PDB entry 6VF7 | X-ray diffraction, 1.87 A resolution | chains A and P of the 4 polymer chains in the assembly

[Chain A]
Protein: DNA-directed DNA/RNA polymerase mu
Organism: Homo sapiens
Notes: EC 2.7.7.7
Reference sequence: Q9NP87 (DPOLM_HUMAN); numbering as in UniProt; present here: 132-397, 410-494
Chain sequence (356 residues; row label = number of the first residue in the row; note: 12 numbers in that range are skipped by the numbering (no residue carries them; nothing is unmodelled there)):
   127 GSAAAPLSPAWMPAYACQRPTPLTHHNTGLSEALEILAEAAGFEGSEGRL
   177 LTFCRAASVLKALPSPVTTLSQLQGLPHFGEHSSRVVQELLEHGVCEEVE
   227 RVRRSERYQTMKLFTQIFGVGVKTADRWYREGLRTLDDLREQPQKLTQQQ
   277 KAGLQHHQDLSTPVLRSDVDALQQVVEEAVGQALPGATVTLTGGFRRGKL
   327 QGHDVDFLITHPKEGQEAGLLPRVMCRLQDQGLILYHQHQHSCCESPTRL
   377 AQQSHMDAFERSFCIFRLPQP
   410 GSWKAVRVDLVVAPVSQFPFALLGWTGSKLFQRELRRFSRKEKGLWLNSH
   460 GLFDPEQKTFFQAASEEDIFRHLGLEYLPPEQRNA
Unresolved in the structure: 127-136, 365-384
Differences from the reference sequence: expression tag (127-131); conflict Gly-410 (Pro in Q9NP87)
Covalent attachments: 2,3-dihydroxy-1,4-dithiobutane (DTT) linked to Cys-180
Metal / ion sites: Mn2+ site 1: His-208 (shared with 1 residue of chain D); Mn2+ site 2 near His-219 (its only coordinating residue here); Na+: Thr-241, Ile-243, Val-246 (shared with DT3(P) of chain P); Mn2+ site 3: His-329 (together with 8-oxo-2'-deoxyguanosine-5'-triphosphate); Mn2+ site 4: Asp-330, Asp-332, Asp-418 (together with 8-oxo-2'-deoxyguanosine-5'-triphosphate) (shared with DA4(P) of chain P); Mn2+ site 5: Asp-330, Asp-332 (together with 8-oxo-2'-deoxyguanosine-5'-triphosphate); Mn2+ site 6: Glu-386, His-459
Small-molecule neighbours: 8-oxo-2'-deoxyguanosine-5'-triphosphate (8DG): Gly-319, Gly-320, Arg-323, Lys-325, Gln-327, Gly-328, His-329, Asp-330, Asp-332, Gly-433, Trp-434, Thr-435, Gly-436, Ser-437, Lys-438, Gln-441, Arg-445
UniProt features mapped onto this chain:
  - region: Arg-323 to Asp-332 (Involved in ssDNA binding)
  - binding site (Mg(2+)): Asp-330, Asp-332, Asp-418
  - site: Gly-433 (Responsible for the low discrimination between dNTP and rNTP)
From the paper describing this entry:
  - Mn2+ coordination: His-329
  - conformationally variable residues (side-chain flip): His-329

[Chain P]
Molecule: 4-nt DNA strand
Sequence (4 nucleotides; row label = number of the first residue in the row):
     1 CGTA
Metal / ion sites: Na+: DT3 (shared with Thr-241(A), Ile-243(A), Val-246(A) of chain A); Mn2+: DA4 (together with 8-oxo-2'-deoxyguanosine-5'-triphosphate) (shared with Asp-330(A), Asp-332(A), Asp-418(A) of chain A)

[Chain A / chain P interface]
Residue-residue contacts (19; chain A residue first):
  Ile-243(A) / DT3(P)  phosphate contact
  Phe-244(A) / DT3(P)  phosphate contact
  Gly-245(A) / DG2(P)  phosphate contact
  Gly-245(A) / DT3(P)  hydrogen bond to the phosphate
  Val-246(A) / DG2(P)  hydrogen bond to the phosphate
  Val-246(A) / DT3(P)  hydrogen bond to the phosphate
  Gly-247(A) / DG2(P)  hydrogen bond to the phosphate
  Gly-247(A) / DT3(P)  phosphate contact
  Lys-249(A) / DG2(P)  phosphate contact
  Thr-250(A) / DC1(P)  hydrogen bond to the phosphate
  Thr-250(A) / DG2(P)  hydrogen bond to the phosphate
  Gln-275(A) / DG2(P)  sugar contact
  Asp-332(A) / DA4(P)  phosphate contact
  Phe-389(A) / DT3(P)  sugar contact
  Phe-389(A) / DA4(P)  sugar contact
  Arg-416(A) / DT3(P)  phosphate contact
  Arg-416(A) / DA4(P)  salt bridge to the phosphate
  Asp-418(A) / DA4(P)  sugar contact
  Trp-434(A) / DA4(P)  phosphate contact
Other interface residues (no listed pair), chain A (15 interface residues in all): Val-248, Arg-387

[In short]
The interface between chain A and chain P involves 15 residues on one side and 4 on the other; the contacts
include 6 hydrogen bonds and 1 salt bridge. Polar pairs include Gly-245(A)/DT3(P), Val-246(A)/DG2(P) and
Val-246(A)/DT3(P). Chain A binds 8-oxo-2'-deoxyguanosine-5'-triphosphate. The paper reports Mn2+ coordination
by His-329(A); conformational variability at His-329(A).
Here chain A is DNA-directed DNA/RNA polymerase mu (Homo sapiens) and chain P is a 4-nt DNA strand. Entry 6VF7
(DNA Polymerase Mu, 8-oxodGTP:At Ground State Ternary Complex, 50 mM Mn2+ (15 min)) was determined by X-ray
diffraction, deposited together with 6VEZ, 6VF0, 6VF1, 6VF2, 6VF3, 6VF4 and 7 further entries.
